6TAH - chains AAA and CAA; structure by X-ray diffraction, 1.30 A resolution.

[Chain AAA]
Name: Glutathione S-transferase
From: Pseudomonas aeruginosa
UniProtKB: A0A485ICL5 (A0A485ICL5_PSEAI); residue numbers follow UniProt; this construct covers 2-212
Chain sequence (214 residues; each row starts with the number of its first residue; numbers below 1 keep their minus sign (Gly-1 is residue -1)):
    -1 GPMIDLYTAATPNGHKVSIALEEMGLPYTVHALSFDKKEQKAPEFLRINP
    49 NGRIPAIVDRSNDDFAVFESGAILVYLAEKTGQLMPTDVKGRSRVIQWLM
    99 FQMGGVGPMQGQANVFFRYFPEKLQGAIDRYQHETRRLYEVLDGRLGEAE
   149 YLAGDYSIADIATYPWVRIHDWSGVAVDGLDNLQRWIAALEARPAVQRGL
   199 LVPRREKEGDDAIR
Not modelled in the structure: 203-208
Modified positions: Mse1 (selenomethionine); Mse22, Mse83, Mse98, Mse101, Mse107 (selenomethionine; parent Met)
Differences from the reference sequence: expression tag (-1 to 1); conflict Lys35 (Arg in A0A485ICL5)
Residues lining bound ligands: oxidized glutathione disulfide (GDS): Thr9, Pro10, Asn11, Lys14, Phe33, Gln38, Lys39, Gly50, Arg51, Ile52, Pro53, Glu67, Ser68, Gly69, Mse101, Gly105, Pro106, Gly109, Gln110, Val113, Trp164, Ile211, Arg212

[Chain CAA]
Name: Glutathione S-transferase
From: Pseudomonas aeruginosa
UniProtKB: A0A485ICL5 (A0A485ICL5_PSEAI); residue numbers follow UniProt; this construct covers 2-202
Chain sequence (204 residues; each row starts with the number of its first residue; numbers below 1 keep their minus sign (Gly-1 is residue -1)):
    -1 GPMIDLYTAATPNGHKVSIALEEMGLPYTVHALSFDKKEQKAPEFLRINP
    49 NGRIPAIVDRSNDDFAVFESGAILVYLAEKTGQLMPTDVKGRSRVIQWLM
    99 FQMGGVGPMQGQANVFFRYFPEKLQGAIDRYQHETRRLYEVLDGRLGEAE
   149 YLAGDYSIADIATYPWVRIHDWSGVAVDGLDNLQRWIAALEARPAVQRGL
   199 LVPR
Modified positions: Mse1 (selenomethionine); Mse22, Mse83, Mse98, Mse101, Mse107 (selenomethionine; parent Met)
Differences from the reference sequence: expression tag (-1 to 1); conflict Lys35 (Arg in A0A485ICL5)
Residues lining bound ligands: oxidized glutathione disulfide (GDS): Thr9, Pro10, Asn11, Lys14, Phe33, Gln38, Lys39, Gly50, Arg51, Ile52, Pro53, Glu67, Ser68, Gly69, Mse101, Gly105, Pro106, Gly109, Gln110, Val113, Trp164

[Interface between chain AAA and chain CAA]
Pairs across the interface (86; chain AAA residue first):
  Pro48(AAA) - Trp96(CAA)  hydrophobic
  Pro48(AAA) - Val139(CAA)
  Asn49(AAA) - Phe99(CAA)
  Asn49(AAA) - Arg135(CAA)  hydrogen bond
  Asn49(AAA) - Leu136(CAA)
  Arg51(AAA) - Glu132(CAA)  salt bridge
  Arg51(AAA) - Arg135(CAA)
  Asn60(AAA) - Lys88(CAA)  hydrogen bond (backbone-side chain)
  Asp61(AAA) - Lys88(CAA)  salt bridge
  Phe63(AAA) - Lys88(CAA)
  Phe63(AAA) - Ser91(CAA)
  Phe63(AAA) - Arg92(CAA)
  Phe63(AAA) - Gln95(CAA)
  Ala64(AAA) - Gln95(CAA)  hydrogen bond (backbone-side chain)
  Val65(AAA) - Ser91(CAA)
  Val65(AAA) - Gln95(CAA)
  Phe66(AAA) - Gln95(CAA)  hydrogen bond (backbone-side chain)
  Phe66(AAA) - Trp96(CAA)  hydrophobic
  Glu67(AAA) - Gln95(CAA)
  Glu67(AAA) - Mse98(CAA)
  Glu67(AAA) - Phe99(CAA)
  Gly69(AAA) - Mse98(CAA)
  Ala70(AAA) - Ile94(CAA)  hydrophobic
  Ala70(AAA) - Gln95(CAA)
  Ala70(AAA) - Mse98(CAA)
  Tyr74(AAA) - Val87(CAA)  hydrophobic
  Tyr74(AAA) - Ser91(CAA)
  Glu77(AAA) - Arg90(CAA)  salt bridge
  Val87(AAA) - Asn60(CAA)
  Val87(AAA) - Tyr74(CAA)  hydrophobic
  Lys88(AAA) - Asn60(CAA)  hydrogen bond (side chain-backbone)
  Lys88(AAA) - Asp61(CAA)  salt bridge
  Lys88(AAA) - Phe63(CAA)
  Arg90(AAA) - Glu77(CAA)  salt bridge
  Ser91(AAA) - Phe63(CAA)
  Ser91(AAA) - Val65(CAA)
  Ser91(AAA) - Tyr74(CAA)
  Arg92(AAA) - Phe63(CAA)
  Ile94(AAA) - Ala70(CAA)  hydrophobic
  Ile94(AAA) - Val73(CAA)  hydrophobic
  Gln95(AAA) - Phe63(CAA)
  Gln95(AAA) - Ala64(CAA)  hydrogen bond (side chain-backbone)
  Gln95(AAA) - Val65(CAA)
  Gln95(AAA) - Phe66(CAA)  hydrogen bond (side chain-backbone)
  Gln95(AAA) - Glu67(CAA)
  Gln95(AAA) - Ala70(CAA)
  Trp96(AAA) - Pro48(CAA)  hydrophobic
  Trp96(AAA) - Phe66(CAA)  hydrophobic
  Leu97(AAA) - Mse98(CAA)  hydrophobic
  Mse98(AAA) - Glu67(CAA)
  Mse98(AAA) - Gly69(CAA)
  Mse98(AAA) - Ala70(CAA)
  Mse98(AAA) - Leu97(CAA)  hydrophobic
  Mse98(AAA) - Mse98(CAA)  hydrophobic
  Phe99(AAA) - Asn49(CAA)
  Phe99(AAA) - Glu67(CAA)
  Mse101(AAA) - Mse98(CAA)
  Mse101(AAA) - Mse101(CAA)
  Mse101(AAA) - Gly102(CAA)
  Gly102(AAA) - Mse101(CAA)
  Gly102(AAA) - Pro106(CAA)
  Pro106(AAA) - Gly102(CAA)
  Pro106(AAA) - Pro106(CAA)  hydrophobic
  Mse107(AAA) - Gln110(CAA)
  Gln110(AAA) - Mse107(CAA)
  Gln110(AAA) - Arg128(CAA)  hydrogen bond
  Gln110(AAA) - Tyr129(CAA)  hydrogen bond
  Val113(AAA) - Arg128(CAA)
  Phe114(AAA) - Tyr129(CAA)
  Phe118(AAA) - Gly124(CAA)
  Phe118(AAA) - Arg128(CAA)
  Glu120(AAA) - Gly124(CAA)
  Gly124(AAA) - Phe118(CAA)
  Arg128(AAA) - Gln110(CAA)  hydrogen bond
  Arg128(AAA) - Val113(CAA)
  Tyr129(AAA) - Gln110(CAA)  hydrogen bond
  Tyr129(AAA) - Phe114(CAA)
  Tyr129(AAA) - Tyr129(CAA)
  Glu132(AAA) - Arg51(CAA)  salt bridge
  Arg135(AAA) - Lys39(CAA)
  Arg135(AAA) - Asn49(CAA)  hydrogen bond
  Arg135(AAA) - Arg51(CAA)
  Leu136(AAA) - Asn49(CAA)
  Val139(AAA) - Pro48(CAA)
  Val139(AAA) - Asn49(CAA)
  Glu146(AAA) - Arg45(CAA)  salt bridge
Other interface residues (no listed pair), chain AAA (47 interface residues in all): Lys39, Val73, Lys78, Leu122, Ala125
Other interface residues (no listed pair), chain CAA (45 interface residues in all): Leu122, Ala125

[Summary]
Chain AAA and chain CAA form an interface of 47 and 45 residues respectively; the contacts include 12 hydrogen
bonds and 7 salt bridges. Polar contacts include Arg51(AAA)-Glu132(CAA), Asp61(AAA)-Lys88(CAA) and
Glu77(AAA)-Arg90(CAA). Chain AAA binds oxidized glutathione disulfide. Bound to chain CAA: oxidized
glutathione disulfide.
Here chain AAA is Glutathione S-transferase and chain CAA is Glutathione S-transferase, both from Pseudomonas
aeruginosa. Entry 6TAH (Crystal structure of a Nu-class Glutathione-S-Transferase from Pseudomonas aeruginosa
PACS2 bound to glutathione) was determined by X-ray diffraction.
